4MQJ - chains A and H of the 4 polymer chains in the assembly; structure by X-ray diffraction, 1.80 A resolution.

Chain A:
Protein: Hemoglobin subunit alpha
Source organism: Homo sapiens
UniProt: P69905 (HBA_HUMAN); residues 1-141 here correspond to UniProt positions 2-142 (UniProt number = residue number + 1)
Chain sequence (141 residues; row label = number of the first residue in the row):
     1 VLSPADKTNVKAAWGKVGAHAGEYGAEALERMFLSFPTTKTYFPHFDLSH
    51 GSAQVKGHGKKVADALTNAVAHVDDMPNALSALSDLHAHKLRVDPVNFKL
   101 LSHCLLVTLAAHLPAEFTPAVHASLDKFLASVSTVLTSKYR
UniProt features mapped onto this chain:
  - binding site (O2): His58
  - binding site (heme b): His87
  - site: Thr8, Asn9 (Microbial infection: Cleavage), Lys11 (Not glycated), Ala13, Trp14 (Microbial infection: Cleavage), Tyr24, Gly25 (Microbial infection: Cleavage), Leu29, Glu30 (Microbial infection: Cleavage), His45, Phe46 (Microbial infection: Cleavage), Asp47, Leu48 (Microbial infection: Cleavage), Ser52, Ala53 (Microbial infection: Cleavage), Val55, Lys56 (Microbial infection: Cleavage), Lys56 (Not glycated), Gly59, Lys60 (Microbial infection: Cleavage), Lys60 (Not glycated), Lys90 (Not glycated), Leu91, Arg92 (Microbial infection: Cleavage), Lys99 (Not glycated), Leu106, Val107 (Microbial infection: Cleavage), Thr108, Leu109 (Microbial infection: Cleavage), Val121, His122 (Microbial infection: Cleavage), Ser133, Thr134 (Microbial infection: Cleavage)
  - modified residue: Ser3 (Phosphoserine), Lys7 (N6-succinyllysine), Thr8 (Phosphothreonine), Lys11 (N6-succinyllysine), Lys16 (N6-acetyllysine), Tyr24 (Phosphotyrosine), Ser35 (Phosphoserine), Lys40 (N6-succinyllysine), Ser49 (Phosphoserine), Ser102 (Phosphoserine), Thr108 (Phosphothreonine), Ser124 (Phosphoserine), Ser131 (Phosphoserine), Thr134 (Phosphothreonine), Thr137 (Phosphothreonine), Ser138 (Phosphoserine)
  - glycosylation (N-linked (Glc) (glycation) lysine): Lys7, Lys16, Lys40, Lys61
Bound ions: heme Fe: His87 (together with carbon monoxide)
Ligand contacts: carbon monoxide / heme: Leu29, Met32, Thr39, Tyr42, Phe43, Phe46, His58, Lys61, Val62, Ala65, Leu66, Leu83, Leu86, His87, Leu91, Val93, Asn97, Phe98, Leu101, Leu105, Val132, Leu136

Chain H:
Protein: Hemoglobin subunit gamma-2
Source organism: Homo sapiens
UniProt: P69892 (HBG2_HUMAN); residues 2-146 here correspond to UniProt positions 3-147 (UniProt number = residue number + 1)
Chain sequence (146 residues; row label = number of the first residue in the row):
     1 VHFTEEDKATITSLWGKVNVEDAGGETLGRLLVVYPWTQRFFDSFGNLSS
    51 ASAIMGNPKVKAHGKKVLTSLGDAIKHLDDLKGTFAQLSELHCDKLHVDP
   101 ENFKLLGNVLVTVLAIHFGKEFTPEVQASWQKMVTGVASALSSRYH
Differences from the reference sequence: expression tag (1)
Bound ions: heme Fe near His92 (its only coordinating residue here)
Ligand contacts: heme (HEM): Leu31, Thr38, Phe41, Phe42, Ser44, Phe45, His63, Lys66, Val67, Ser70, Leu71, Phe85, Leu88, Leu91, His92, Leu96, Val98, Asn102, Phe103, Leu106, Val137, Leu141

How chain A and chain H interact:
Contacting residue pairs (14; chain A residue first):
  Thr38(A) with Tyr145(H)
  Thr41(A) with Arg40(H), hydrogen bond; His97(H)
  Tyr42(A) with Arg40(H), hydrogen bond
  Leu91(A) with Arg40(H)
  Arg92(A) with Trp37(H); Arg40(H); Asp43(H), salt bridge
  Asp94(A) with Trp37(H); Asp99(H); Asn102(H), hydrogen bond
  Pro95(A) with Trp37(H)
  Val96(A) with Asp99(H)
  Tyr140(A) with Trp37(H)
Also at the interface, not in a pair above, chain A (11 interface residues in all): Val93, Asn97
Also at the interface, not in a pair above, chain H (9 interface residues in all): Pro36, Gln39

Summary:
11 residues of chain A face 9 of chain H across their interface; the contacts include 3 hydrogen bonds and 1
salt bridge. Polar contacts include Arg92(A)-Asp43(H), Thr41(A)-Arg40(H) and Tyr42(A)-Arg40(H). Ligands of
chain A: carbon monoxide / heme. Chain H binds heme.
Chain A is Hemoglobin subunit alpha and chain H is Hemoglobin subunit gamma-2, both from Homo sapiens; the
structure, Structure of Wild-type Fetal Human Hemoglobin HbF, was determined by X-ray diffraction.
